Entry 4BBR (X-ray diffraction, 3.40 A resolution); this record covers chains A and F of the 13 polymer chains in the assembly.

[Chain A]
Molecule: DNA-directed RNA polymerase II subunit RPB1
Organism: Saccharomyces cerevisiae
Notes: EC 2.7.7.6
UniProt: P04050 (RPB1_YEAST); residues 1-1733 here = UniProt positions 1-1733
Sequence (1733 residues; row label = number of the first residue in the row):
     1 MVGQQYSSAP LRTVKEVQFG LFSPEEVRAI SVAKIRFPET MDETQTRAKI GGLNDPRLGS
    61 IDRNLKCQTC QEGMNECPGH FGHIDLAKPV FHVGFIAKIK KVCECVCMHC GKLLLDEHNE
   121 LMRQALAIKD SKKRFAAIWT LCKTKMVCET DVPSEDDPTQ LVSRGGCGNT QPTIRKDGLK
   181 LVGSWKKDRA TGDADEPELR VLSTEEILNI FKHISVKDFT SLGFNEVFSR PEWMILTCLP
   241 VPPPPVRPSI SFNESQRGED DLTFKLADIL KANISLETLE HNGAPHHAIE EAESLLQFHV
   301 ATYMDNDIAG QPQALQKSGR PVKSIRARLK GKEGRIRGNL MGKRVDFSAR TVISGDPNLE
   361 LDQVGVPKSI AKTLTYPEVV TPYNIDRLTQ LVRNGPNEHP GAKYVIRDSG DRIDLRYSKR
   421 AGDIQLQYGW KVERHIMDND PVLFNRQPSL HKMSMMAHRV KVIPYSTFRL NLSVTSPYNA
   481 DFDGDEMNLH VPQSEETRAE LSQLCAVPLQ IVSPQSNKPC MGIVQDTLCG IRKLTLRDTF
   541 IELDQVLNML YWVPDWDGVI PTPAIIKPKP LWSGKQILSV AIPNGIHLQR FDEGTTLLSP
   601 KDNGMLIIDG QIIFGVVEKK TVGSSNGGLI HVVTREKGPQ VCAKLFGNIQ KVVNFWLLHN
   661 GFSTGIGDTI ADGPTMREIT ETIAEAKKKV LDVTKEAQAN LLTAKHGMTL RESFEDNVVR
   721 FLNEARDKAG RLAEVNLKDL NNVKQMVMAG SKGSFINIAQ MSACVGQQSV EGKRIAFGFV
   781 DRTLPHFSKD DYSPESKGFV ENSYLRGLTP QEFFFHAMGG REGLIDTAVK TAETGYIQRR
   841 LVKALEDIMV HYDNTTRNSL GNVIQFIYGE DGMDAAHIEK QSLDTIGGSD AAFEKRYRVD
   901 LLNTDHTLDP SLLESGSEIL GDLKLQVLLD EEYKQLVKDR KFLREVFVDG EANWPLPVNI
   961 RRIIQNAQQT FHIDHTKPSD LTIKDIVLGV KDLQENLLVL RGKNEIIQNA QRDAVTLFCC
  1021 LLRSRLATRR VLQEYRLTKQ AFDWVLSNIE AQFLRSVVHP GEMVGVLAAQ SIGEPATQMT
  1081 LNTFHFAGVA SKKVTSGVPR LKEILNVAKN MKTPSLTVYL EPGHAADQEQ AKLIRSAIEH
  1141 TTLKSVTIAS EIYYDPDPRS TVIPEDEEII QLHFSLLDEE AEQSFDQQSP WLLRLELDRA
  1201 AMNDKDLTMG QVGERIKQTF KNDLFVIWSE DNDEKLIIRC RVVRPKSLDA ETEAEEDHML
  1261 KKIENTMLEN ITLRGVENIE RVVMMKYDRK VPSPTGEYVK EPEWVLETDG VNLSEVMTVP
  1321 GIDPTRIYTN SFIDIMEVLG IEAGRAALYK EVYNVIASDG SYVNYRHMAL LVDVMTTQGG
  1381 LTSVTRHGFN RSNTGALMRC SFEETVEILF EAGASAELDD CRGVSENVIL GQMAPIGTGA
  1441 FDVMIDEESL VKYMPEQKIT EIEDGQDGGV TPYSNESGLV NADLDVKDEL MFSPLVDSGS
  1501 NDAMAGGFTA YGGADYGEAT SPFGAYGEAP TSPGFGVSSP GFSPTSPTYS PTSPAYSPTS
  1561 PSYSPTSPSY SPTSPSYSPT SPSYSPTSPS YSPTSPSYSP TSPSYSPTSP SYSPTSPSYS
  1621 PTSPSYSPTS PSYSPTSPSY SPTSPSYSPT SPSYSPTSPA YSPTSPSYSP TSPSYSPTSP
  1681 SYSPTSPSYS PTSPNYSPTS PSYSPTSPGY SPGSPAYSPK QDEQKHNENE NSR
Disordered / not traced: 1-2, 187-194, 1082-1092, 1176-1186, 1245-1253, 1456-1733
Metal / ion sites: Zn2+ site 1: Cys-67, Cys-70, Cys-77, His-80; Zn2+ site 2: Cys-107, Cys-110, Cys-148, Cys-167; Mg2+ site 1: Asn-479, Asp-481, Asp-485; Mg2+ site 2 near Asp-481 (its only coordinating residue here)
UniProt features mapped onto this chain:
  - region: Pro-248 to Asp-260 (Lid loop), Asn-306 to Lys-323 (Rudder loop), Pro-810 to Glu-822 (Bridging helix)
  - binding site (Zn(2+)): Cys-67, Cys-70, Cys-77, His-80, Cys-107, Cys-110, Cys-148, Cys-167
  - binding site (Mg(2+)): Asp-481, Asp-483, Asp-485
  - modified residue: Thr-1471 (Phosphothreonine)
  - cross-link (Glycyl lysine isopeptide (Lys-Gly)): Lys-695 (interchain with G-Cter in ubiquitin), Lys-1246 (interchain with G-Cter in ubiquitin), Lys-1350 (interchain with G-Cter in ubiquitin)
  - natural variant: Ser-1653 to Pro-1659 (deletion: In strain: A364A)
  - mutagenesis: Lys-1246 (K1246R: Impairs ubiquitination during transcription stress)
From the paper describing this entry:
  - Mg2+ coordination: Asp-481
  - conformationally variable residues (side-chain flip): Asp-481, Asp-483

[Chain F]
Molecule: DNA-directed RNA polymerases I, II, and III subunit rpabc 2
Organism: Saccharomyces cerevisiae
UniProt: P20435 (RPAB2_YEAST); residues 1-155 here = UniProt positions 1-155
Sequence (155 residues; each row starts with the number of its first residue):
     1 MSDYEEAFND GNENFEDFDV EHFSDEETYE EKPQFKDGET TDANGKTIVT GGNGPEDFQQ
    61 HEQIRRKTLK EKAIPKDQRA TTPYMTKYER ARILGTRALQ ISMNAPVFVD LEGETDPLRI
   121 AMKELAEKKI PLVIRRYLPD GSFEDWSVEE LIVDL
Disordered / not traced: 1-68
UniProt features mapped onto this chain:
  - region: Leu-111 to Leu-132 (Leucine-zipper)
  - modified residue: Ser-24 (Phosphoserine)

[Interface between chain A and chain F]
Contacting residue pairs (82):
  Val-379(A) with Ser-102(F)
  Val-380(A) with Asn-104(F), hydrogen bond (backbone-side chain)
  Thr-381(A) with Ser-102(F); Asn-104(F)
  Pro-382(A) with Asn-104(F)
  Tyr-383(A) with Val-107(F)
  Tyr-428(A) with Asn-104(F)
  Gly-429(A) with Asn-104(F)
  Ser-494(A) with Leu-99(F)
  Glu-495(A) with Ala-98(F); Leu-99(F); Pro-117(F)
  Glu-496(A) with Arg-92(F), salt bridge; Gly-95(F)
  Ala-499(A) with Ala-91(F); Gly-95(F)
  Ser-502(A) with Leu-118(F)
  Gln-503(A) with Arg-90(F); Ala-91(F)
  Leu-504(A) with Lys-87(F); Ala-91(F), hydrophobic
  His-851(A) with Pro-139(F)
  Tyr-852(A) with Thr-81(F); Glu-89(F), hydrogen bond; Arg-136(F); Tyr-137(F); Leu-138(F), hydrophobic
  Asp-853(A) with Pro-139(F)
  Arg-857(A) with Pro-139(F)
  Asp-874(A) with Lys-87(F), salt bridge
  Arg-1001(A) with Ala-80(F); Thr-81(F); Thr-82(F); Pro-83(F)
  Ala-1051(A) with Asp-154(F)
  Leu-1054(A) with Tyr-84(F)
  Arg-1055(A) with Asp-154(F), salt bridge
  His-1059(A) with Thr-86(F); Lys-87(F), hydrogen bond (side chain-backbone)
  Pro-1060(A) with Thr-86(F); Tyr-88(F)
  Gly-1061(A) with Tyr-88(F)
  Glu-1062(A) with Lys-87(F), salt bridge; Tyr-88(F), hydrogen bond
  Arg-1422(A) with Pro-139(F)
  Met-1433(A) with Arg-92(F)
  Gly-1437(A) with Tyr-88(F)
  Thr-1438(A) with Tyr-88(F); Arg-92(F), hydrogen bond (backbone-side chain)
  Phe-1441(A) with Tyr-88(F); Glu-89(F); Arg-92(F); Ile-134(F), hydrophobic; Arg-135(F)
  Asp-1442(A) with Arg-92(F), salt bridge; Val-133(F); Ile-134(F); Arg-135(F), hydrogen bond (backbone-backbone); Tyr-137(F), hydrogen bond
  Val-1443(A) with Arg-92(F); Ile-93(F), hydrophobic; Leu-132(F), hydrophobic; Val-133(F)
  Met-1444(A) with Leu-132(F); Val-133(F), hydrogen bond (backbone-backbone); Arg-135(F); Asp-145(F)
  Ile-1445(A) with Pro-131(F); Leu-132(F), hydrophobic
  Asp-1446(A) with Pro-131(F), hydrogen bond (backbone-backbone)
  Ser-1449(A) with Pro-131(F)
  Leu-1450(A) with Phe-108(F), hydrophobic; Pro-131(F), hydrophobic
  Lys-1452(A) with Glu-149(F), salt bridge
  Tyr-1453(A) with Phe-108(F), hydrophobic; Lys-128(F); Lys-129(F), hydrogen bond (backbone-side chain); Ile-130(F); Pro-131(F); Glu-149(F), hydrogen bond
  Met-1454(A) with Pro-106(F), hydrophobic; Phe-108(F), hydrophobic
Also at the interface, not in a pair above, chain A (44 interface residues in all): Gly-1439, Ala-1440
Also at the interface, not in a pair above, chain F (46 interface residues in all): Leu-94, Thr-96, Ile-101, Leu-111, Thr-115, Asp-116, Ile-120, Leu-155

[Summary]
Chain A and chain F form an interface of 44 and 46 residues respectively, with 11 hydrogen bonds and 6 salt
bridges. Polar contacts include Glu-496(A)/Arg-92(F), Asp-874(A)/Lys-87(F) and Arg-1055(A)/Asp-154(F). From
UniProt: 8 Zn2+-binding residues, 3 Mg2+-binding residues and one mutagenesis site on chain A. From the paper:
Mg2+ coordination by Asp-481(A); conformational variability at Asp-481(A) and Asp-483(A).
Here chain A is DNA-directed RNA polymerase II subunit RPB1 and chain F is DNA-directed RNA polymerases I, II,
and III subunit rpabc 2, both from Saccharomyces cerevisiae. Entry 4BBR (Structure of RNA polymerase II-TFIIB
complex) was determined by X-ray diffraction (same publication as 4BBS).
